PDB entry 4QZ6 | X-ray diffraction, 2.90 A resolution | chains H and Z of the 28 polymer chains in the assembly

Chain H:
Protein: Proteasome subunit beta type-2
From: Saccharomyces cerevisiae
Notes: EC 3.4.25.1
UniProtKB: P25043 (PSB2_YEAST); residues 1-232 here correspond to UniProt positions 30-261 (UniProt number = residue number + 29)
Sequence (232 residues; numbered 1 to 232; the number before each row is that of its first residue):
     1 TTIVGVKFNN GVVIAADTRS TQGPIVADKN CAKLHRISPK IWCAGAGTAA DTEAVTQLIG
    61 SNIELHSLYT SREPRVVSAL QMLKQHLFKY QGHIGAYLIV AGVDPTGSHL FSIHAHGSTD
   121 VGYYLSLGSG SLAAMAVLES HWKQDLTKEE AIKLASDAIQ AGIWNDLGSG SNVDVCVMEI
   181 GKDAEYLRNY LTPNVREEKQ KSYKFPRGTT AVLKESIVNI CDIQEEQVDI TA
Not modelled in the structure: 223-232
Swiss-Prot annotation at these positions:
  - active site: T1 (Nucleophile)
Glycans and other covalent adducts: compound 04C linked to T1
Ion coordination: Mg2+: Q91 (shared with 1 residue of chain N)
Ligand contacts:
  - 04C (1,2,4-trideoxy-4-methyl-2-{[N-(morpholin-4-ylacetyl)-L-alanyl-O-methyl-L-tyrosyl]amino}-1-phenyl-D-xylitol), molecule 1: R19, S20, T21, Q22, C31, A32, K33, H35, G45, A46, G47, T48, A49, T52, E53, S129, G168
  - 04C, molecule 2: H114, H116, S118

Chain Z:
Protein: Proteasome subunit beta type-6
From: Saccharomyces cerevisiae
Notes: EC 3.4.25.1
UniProtKB: P23724 (PSB6_YEAST); residues 1-222 here correspond to UniProt positions 20-241 (UniProt number = residue number + 19)
Sequence (222 residues; each row starts with the number of its first residue):
     1 QFNPYGDNGG TILGIAGEDF AVLAGDTRNI TDYSINSRYE PKVFDCGDNI VMSANGFAAD
    61 GDALVKRFKN SVKWYHFDHN DKKLSINSAA RNIQHLLYGK RFFPYYVHTI IAGLDEDGKG
   121 AVYSFDPVGS YEREQCRAGG AAASLIMPFL DNQVNFKNQY EPGTNGKVKK PLKYLSVEEV
   181 IKLVRDSFTS ATERHIQVGD GLEILIVTKD GVRKEFYELK RD
Ion coordination: Mg2+: T192, V198
Ligand contacts: 04C (1,2,4-trideoxy-4-methyl-2-{[N-(morpholin-4-ylacetyl)-L-alanyl-O-methyl-L-tyrosyl]amino}-1-phenyl-D-xylitol): D126, P127, V128

Chain H / chain Z interface:
Residue-residue contacts (58; chain H residue first):
  R19(H) - I196(Z)
  R19(H) - D222(Z)  salt bridge
  G23(H) - Y33(Z)
  P24(H) - R194(Z)
  P24(H) - H195(Z)
  P24(H) - I196(Z)  hydrogen bond (backbone-backbone)
  I25(H) - R194(Z)
  I25(H) - H195(Z)
  V26(H) - E193(Z)
  V26(H) - R194(Z)  hydrogen bond (backbone-backbone)
  V26(H) - I196(Z)  hydrophobic
  A27(H) - R194(Z)  hydrogen bond (backbone-side chain)
  K29(H) - E193(Z)  salt bridge
  K29(H) - R194(Z)
  I163(H) - D222(Z)
  W164(H) - I35(Z)
  W164(H) - R38(Z)  hydrogen bond (backbone-side chain)
  W164(H) - R221(Z)
  W164(H) - D222(Z)
  N165(H) - Y33(Z)
  N165(H) - R38(Z)
  D166(H) - Y33(Z)
  D166(H) - D222(Z)
  L167(H) - R28(Z)
  L167(H) - I30(Z)  hydrophobic
  L167(H) - D32(Z)
  L167(H) - Y33(Z)  hydrogen bond (backbone-backbone)
  L167(H) - I35(Z)  hydrophobic
  L167(H) - I196(Z)
  G168(H) - Y33(Z)
  S169(H) - D222(Z)
  G170(H) - D222(Z)
  S171(H) - D222(Z)  hydrogen bond (backbone-side chain)
  N194(H) - K220(Z)  hydrogen bond (backbone-side chain)
  N194(H) - D222(Z)
  R196(H) - T189(Z)  hydrogen bond
  R196(H) - S190(Z)  hydrogen bond
  R196(H) - E193(Z)
  E197(H) - R185(Z)  salt bridge
  K199(H) - D186(Z)
  Q200(H) - K182(Z)
  Q200(H) - R185(Z)  hydrogen bond
  Q200(H) - D186(Z)  hydrogen bond (backbone-side chain)
  K201(H) - E179(Z)
  K201(H) - D186(Z)  hydrogen bond (backbone-side chain)
  Y203(H) - F149(Z)
  Y203(H) - Q153(Z)
  Y203(H) - L183(Z)
  Y203(H) - D186(Z)  hydrogen bond
  F205(H) - N152(Z)
  F205(H) - Q153(Z)
  F205(H) - Q159(Z)
  R207(H) - P162(Z)
  G208(H) - P162(Z)
  T209(H) - Q159(Z)
  T209(H) - Y160(Z)  hydrogen bond (backbone-backbone)
  A211(H) - Y160(Z)  hydrophobic
  A211(H) - G166(Z)
Other interface residues (no listed pair), chain H (32 interface residues in all): T21, D28, V195, P206
Other interface residues (no listed pair), chain Z (33 interface residues in all): S34, L145, N158, E161, G163, E218

In short:
32 residues of chain H face 33 of chain Z across their interface, with 14 hydrogen bonds and 3 salt bridges.
Among the polar pairs are R19(H)-D222(Z), K29(H)-E193(Z) and E197(H)-R185(Z). Bound to chain H: compound 04C.
Bound to chain Z: compound 04C.
Here chain H is Proteasome subunit beta type-2 and chain Z is Proteasome subunit beta type-6, both from
Saccharomyces cerevisiae. Entry 4QZ6 (yCP beta5-A49T-A50V double mutant in complex with the epoxyketone
inhibitor ONX 0914) was determined by X-ray diffraction together with 4QUX, 4QUY, 4QV0, 4QV1, 4QV3, 4QV4 and
42 further entries from the same study.
